Entry 9E2M (electron microscopy, 2.98 A resolution); this record covers chains B and F of the 6 polymer chains in the assembly.

Chain B (and F):
Molecule: Variediene synthase
Source organism: Aspergillus stellatus
Notes: EC 4.2.3.218, 4.2.3.219, 2.5.1.29, 2.5.1.81; chain F of this document is another copy of the same molecule, construct and numbering; everything in this record applies to it too
UniProt: A0A0P0ZD79 (EVVS_EMEVA); residues 21-725 here correspond to UniProt positions 1-705 (UniProt number = residue number - 20)
Sequence (725 residues; each row starts with the number of its first residue):
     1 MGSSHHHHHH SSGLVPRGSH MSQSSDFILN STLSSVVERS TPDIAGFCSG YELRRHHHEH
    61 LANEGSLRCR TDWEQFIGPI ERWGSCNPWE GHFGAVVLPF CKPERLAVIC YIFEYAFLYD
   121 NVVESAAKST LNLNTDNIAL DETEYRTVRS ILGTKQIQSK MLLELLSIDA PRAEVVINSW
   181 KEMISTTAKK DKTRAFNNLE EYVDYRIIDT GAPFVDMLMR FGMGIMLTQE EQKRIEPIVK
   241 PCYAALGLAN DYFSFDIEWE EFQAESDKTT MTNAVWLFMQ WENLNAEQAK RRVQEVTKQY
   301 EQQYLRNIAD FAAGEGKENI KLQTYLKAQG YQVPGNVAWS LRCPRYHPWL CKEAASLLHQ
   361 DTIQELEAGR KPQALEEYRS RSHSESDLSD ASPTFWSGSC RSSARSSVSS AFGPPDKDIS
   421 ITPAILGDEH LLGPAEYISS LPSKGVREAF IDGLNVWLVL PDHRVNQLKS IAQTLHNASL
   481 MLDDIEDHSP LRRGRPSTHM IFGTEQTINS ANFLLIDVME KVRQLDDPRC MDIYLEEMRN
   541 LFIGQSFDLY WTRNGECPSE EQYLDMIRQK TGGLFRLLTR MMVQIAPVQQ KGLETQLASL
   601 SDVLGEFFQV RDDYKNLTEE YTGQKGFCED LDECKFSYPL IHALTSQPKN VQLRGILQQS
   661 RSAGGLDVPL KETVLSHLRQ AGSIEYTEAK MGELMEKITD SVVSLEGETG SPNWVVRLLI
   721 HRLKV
Disordered / not traced: 1-25, 124-148, 361-425, 452-459, 620-630, 699-725 (chain F: 1-426, 620-630, 710-725)
Differences from the reference sequence: initiating methionine (1); expression tag (2-20)
Ligand contacts: pyrophosphate (POP): Asp120, Arg206, Asn250, Ser254, Glu258, Arg345, Tyr346

How chain B and chain F interact:
Contacting residue pairs - 13 pairs, chain B then chain F:
  Lys649(B) - Glu429(F)
  Val651(B) - His430(F)
  Val651(B) - Phe502(F)  hydrophobic
  Gln652(B) - Tyr437(F)
  Gln652(B) - Ile501(F)
  Gln652(B) - Phe502(F)
  Gly655(B) - Ile501(F)
  Ile656(B) - Ile501(F)  hydrophobic
  Gln659(B) - Met500(F)  hydrogen bond
  Pro669(B) - Leu491(F)  hydrophobic
  Pro669(B) - Pro496(F)  hydrophobic
  Leu670(B) - Met500(F)
  Thr673(B) - Pro496(F)
Interface residues without a listed pair, chain F (10 interface residues in all): Gly494, His499

Summary:
9 residues of chain B face 10 of chain F across their interface; the contacts include 1 hydrogen bond. The
hydrogen-bonded pair is Gln659(B)-Met500(F). Bound to chain B: pyrophosphate.
Chain B and chain F are both Variediene synthase (Aspergillus stellatus); the structure, Variediene synthase
with one cyclase (conformation 3), was determined by electron microscopy together with 9E2H, 9E2I, 9E2J, 9E2K
and 9E2L from the same study.
